1JQ3 - chains A and B of the 4 polymer chains in the assembly; structure by X-ray diffraction, 1.80 A resolution.

[Chain A (and B)]
Protein: Spermidine synthase
Source organism: Thermotoga maritima
Notes: EC 2.5.1.16; chain B of this document is another copy of the same molecule, construct and numbering; everything in this record applies to it too
Reference sequence: Q9WZC2 (SPEE_THEMA); residue numbers follow UniProt; this construct covers 1-296
Chain sequence (296 residues; row label = number of the first residue in the row):
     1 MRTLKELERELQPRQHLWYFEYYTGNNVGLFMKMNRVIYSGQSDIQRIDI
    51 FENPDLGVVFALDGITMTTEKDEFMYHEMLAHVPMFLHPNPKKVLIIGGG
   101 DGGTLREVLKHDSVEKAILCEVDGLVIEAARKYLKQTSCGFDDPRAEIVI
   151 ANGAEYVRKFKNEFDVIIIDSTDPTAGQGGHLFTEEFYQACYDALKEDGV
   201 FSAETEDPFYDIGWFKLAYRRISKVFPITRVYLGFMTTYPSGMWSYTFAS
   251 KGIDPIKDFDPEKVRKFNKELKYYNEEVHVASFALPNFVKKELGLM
Unresolved in the structure: 1 (chain B: 1, 172-180)
Swiss-Prot annotation at these positions:
  - active site: Asp-170 (Proton acceptor)
  - binding site (S-methyl-5'-thioadenosine): Gln-46, Glu-121, Asn-152, Gly-153
  - binding site (spermidine): His-77, Asp-101, Asp-170 to Asp-173
  - mutagenesis: Tyr-76 (Y76F: Reduces enzyme activity about 1000-fold), Asp-101 (D101I: Reduces enzyme activity over 10000-fold), Asp-170 (D170A: Reduces enzyme activity over 10000-fold), Asp-173 (D173A: Reduces enzyme activity about 500-fold)
Residues lining bound ligands: S-adenosyl-1,8-diamino-3-thiooctane (AAT): Gln-46, Leu-62, Ile-65, Thr-66, Met-67, Thr-68, Tyr-76, His-77, Ile-97, Gly-98, Gly-99, Gly-100, Asp-101, Cys-120, Glu-121, Val-122, Asp-123, Val-126, Ala-151, Asn-152, Gly-153, Asp-170, Ser-171, Thr-172, Asp-173, Gln-178, Gly-179, His-181, Leu-182, Tyr-239, Pro-240, Trp-244
What the authors report for this chain:
  - specificity-determining residues: Asp-101 (proposed by the authors, not directly observed)
  - catalytic residues: Tyr-76, Asp-170, Ser-171 (proposed by the authors, not directly observed)
  - binding site for S-adenosyl-1,8-diamino-3-thiooctane: Ser-171 to Gly-180

[Interface between chain A and chain B]
Residue-residue contacts - 73 pairs, chain A then chain B:
  Arg-2(A) with Glu-128(B)
  Leu-4(A) with Leu-125(B); Glu-128(B)
  Leu-7(A) with Gln-42(B); Ser-43(B); Gly-124(B); Leu-125(B)
  Glu-8(A) with Tyr-39(B), hydrogen bond; Gln-42(B)
  Arg-9(A) with Gln-42(B), hydrogen bond (backbone-backbone); Ser-43(B); Asp-44(B), salt bridge
  Glu-10(A) with Gln-42(B)
  Leu-11(A) with Ser-40(B); Gly-41(B); Gln-42(B); Arg-47(B)
  Gln-12(A) with Gln-42(B), hydrogen bond (backbone-side chain); Arg-47(B), hydrogen bond (backbone-side chain)
  Pro-13(A) with Arg-47(B)
  Arg-14(A) with Arg-47(B); Asp-63(B), salt bridge
  Gln-15(A) with Tyr-22(B); Asn-26(B)
  His-16(A) with Trp-18(B); Tyr-19(B); Phe-20(B), hydrogen bond (backbone-backbone); Arg-47(B); Asp-49(B), salt bridge; Gly-64(B)
  Leu-17(A) with Trp-18(B); Met-34(B), hydrophobic; Arg-47(B); Asp-49(B)
  Trp-18(A) with His-16(B); Leu-17(B); Trp-18(B), hydrogen bond (backbone-backbone); Phe-20(B)
  Tyr-19(A) with His-16(B)
  Phe-20(A) with His-16(B), hydrogen bond (backbone-backbone); Phe-20(B), hydrophobic
  Tyr-22(A) with Gln-15(B)
  Met-34(A) with Leu-17(B), hydrophobic; Met-34(B), hydrophobic
  Asn-35(A) with Arg-47(B), hydrogen bond (backbone-side chain)
  Val-37(A) with Val-37(B), hydrophobic
  Tyr-39(A) with Glu-8(B), hydrogen bond
  Ser-40(A) with Leu-11(B)
  Gly-41(A) with Leu-11(B)
  Gln-42(A) with Leu-7(B); Glu-8(B); Arg-9(B), hydrogen bond (backbone-backbone); Glu-10(B); Leu-11(B); Gln-12(B), hydrogen bond (side chain-backbone)
  Ser-43(A) with Leu-7(B); Arg-9(B)
  Asp-44(A) with Arg-9(B), salt bridge
  Arg-47(A) with Leu-11(B); Gln-12(B), hydrogen bond (side chain-backbone); Arg-14(B); His-16(B); Leu-17(B); Asn-35(B), hydrogen bond (side chain-backbone)
  Asp-49(A) with His-16(B), salt bridge; Leu-17(B)
  Asp-63(A) with Arg-14(B), salt bridge
  Gly-64(A) with His-16(B)
  Gly-124(A) with Leu-7(B)
  Leu-125(A) with Leu-4(B); Leu-7(B)
  Glu-128(A) with Arg-2(B); Leu-4(B)
Also at the interface, not in a pair above, chain A (35 interface residues in all): Thr-3, Lys-132
Also at the interface, not in a pair above, chain B (38 interface residues in all): Thr-3, Pro-13, Ala-129, Lys-132, Tyr-133

[In short]
35 residues of chain A face 38 of chain B across their interface, with 13 hydrogen bonds and 6 salt bridges.
Polar contacts include Arg-9(A)/Asp-44(B), Arg-14(A)/Asp-63(B) and His-16(A)/Asp-49(B). Chain A binds
S-adenosyl-1,8-diamino-3-thiooctane. The paper reports catalytic residues Tyr-76(A), Asp-170(A) and
Ser-171(A); a binding site for S-adenosyl-1,8-diamino-3-thiooctane at Ser-171(A).
Both chains are Spermidine synthase (Thermotoga maritima). Entry 1JQ3 (Crystal Structure of Spermidine
Synthase in Complex with Transition State Analogue AdoDATO) was determined by X-ray diffraction together with
1INL from the same study.
